Entry 9EY9 (X-ray diffraction, 3.10 A resolution); this record covers chains D and E of the 28 polymer chains in the assembly.

[Chain D]
Molecule: Proteasome subunit alpha type-5
Source organism: Saccharomyces cerevisiae
UniProt: P32379 (PSA5_YEAST); residues -7 to 252 here correspond to UniProt positions 1-260 (UniProt number = residue number + 8)
Chain sequence (260 residues; each row starts with the number of its first residue; numbers below 1 keep their minus sign (Met-7 is residue -7)):
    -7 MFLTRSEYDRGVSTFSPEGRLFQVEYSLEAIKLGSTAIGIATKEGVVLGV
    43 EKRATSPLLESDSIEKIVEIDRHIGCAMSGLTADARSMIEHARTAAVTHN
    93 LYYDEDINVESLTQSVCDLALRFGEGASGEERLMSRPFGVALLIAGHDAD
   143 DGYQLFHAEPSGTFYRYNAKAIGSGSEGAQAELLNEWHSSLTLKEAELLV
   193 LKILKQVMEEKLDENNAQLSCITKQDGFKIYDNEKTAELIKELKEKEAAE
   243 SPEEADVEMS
Not modelled in the structure: -7 to 0, 118-124, 243-252

[Chain E]
Molecule: Proteasome subunit alpha type-6
Source organism: Saccharomyces cerevisiae
UniProt: P40302 (PSA6_YEAST); residues 0-233 here correspond to UniProt positions 1-234 (UniProt number = residue number + 1)
Chain sequence (234 residues; numbered 0 to 233; the number before each row is that of its first residue; numbering starts at 0):
     0 MFRNNYDGDTVTFSPTGRLFQVEYALEAIKQGSVTVGLRSNTHAVLVALK
    50 RNADELSSYQKKIIKCDEHMGLSLAGLAPDARVLSNYLRQQCNYSSLVFN
   100 RKLAVERAGHLLCDKAQKNTQSYGGRPYGVGLLIIGYDKSGAHLLEFQPS
   150 GNVTELYGTAIGARSQGAKTYLERTLDTFIKIDGNPDELIKAGVEAISQS
   200 LRDESLTVDNLSIAIVGKDTPFTIYDGEAVAKYI
Not modelled in the structure: 0-2
Curated features (UniProtKB/Swiss-Prot):
  - modified residue: Ser13 (Phosphoserine)
  - cross-link: Lys190 (Glycyl lysine isopeptide (Lys-Gly) (interchain with G-Cter in ubiquitin))

[How chain D and chain E interact]
Contacting residue pairs - 43 pairs, chain D then chain E:
  Ser5(D) - Arg125(E)
  Thr6(D) - Gly7(E)
  Thr6(D) - Gln20(E)
  Phe7(D) - Gln20(E)  hydrogen bond (backbone-side chain)
  Phe7(D) - Tyr23(E)
  Phe7(D) - Ala24(E)  hydrophobic
  Phe7(D) - Leu76(E)  hydrophobic
  Phe7(D) - Pro126(E)
  Phe7(D) - Gly128(E)
  Ser8(D) - Tyr23(E)
  Pro9(D) - Tyr23(E)  hydrophobic
  Pro9(D) - Glu26(E)
  Glu10(D) - Gln30(E)
  Gly11(D) - Tyr23(E)
  Gly11(D) - Ala27(E)
  Leu13(D) - Arg125(E)
  Gln106(D) - Arg81(E)  hydrogen bond
  Asp110(D) - Arg81(E)  salt bridge
  Leu113(D) - Pro78(E)  hydrophobic
  Leu113(D) - Asp79(E)
  Leu113(D) - Arg125(E)
  Ser153(D) - Pro78(E)
  Gly154(D) - Pro78(E)
  Thr155(D) - Gln59(E)
  Phe156(D) - Gln59(E)
  Tyr157(D) - Arg50(E)  hydrogen bond (side chain-backbone)
  Tyr157(D) - Asn51(E)
  Tyr157(D) - Ala52(E)
  Tyr157(D) - Ser56(E)
  Tyr157(D) - Ser57(E)
  Tyr157(D) - Gln59(E)
  Arg158(D) - Leu55(E)
  Arg158(D) - Ser56(E)
  Arg158(D) - Ser57(E)  hydrogen bond (backbone-backbone)
  Tyr159(D) - Ala52(E)
  Tyr159(D) - Asp53(E)
  Tyr159(D) - Leu55(E)
  Tyr159(D) - Ser56(E)
  Asn160(D) - Leu55(E)  hydrogen bond (backbone-backbone)
  Ala161(D) - Leu55(E)
  Gln172(D) - Asp53(E)  hydrogen bond
  Gln172(D) - Leu55(E)
  Leu175(D) - Leu55(E)
Also at the interface, not in a pair above, chain D (26 interface residues in all): Arg2, Gly3, Glu117, Leu176
Also at the interface, not in a pair above, chain E (26 interface residues in all): Asp6, Glu54, Tyr122, Gly123

[Overview]
The chain D/chain E interface involves 26 residues from each chain; the contacts include 6 hydrogen bonds and
1 salt bridge. Polar pairs include Asp110(D)-Arg81(E), Phe7(D)-Gln20(E) and Gln106(D)-Arg81(E).
Chain D is Proteasome subunit alpha type-5 and chain E is Proteasome subunit alpha type-6, both from
Saccharomyces cerevisiae; the structure, Yeast 20S proteasome in complex with a sybactin derivative (PheSyr),
was determined by X-ray diffraction.
